4XQU - chains B and E of the 6 polymer chains in the assembly; structure by X-ray diffraction, 3.25 A resolution.

== Chain B ==
Protein: Hemagglutinin HA2
Source organism: Influenza A virus
UniProt: A0A059T4A1 (A0A059T4A1_9INFA); residues 1-174 here correspond to UniProt positions 341-514 (UniProt number = residue number + 340)
Sequence (181 residues; row label = number of the first residue in the row):
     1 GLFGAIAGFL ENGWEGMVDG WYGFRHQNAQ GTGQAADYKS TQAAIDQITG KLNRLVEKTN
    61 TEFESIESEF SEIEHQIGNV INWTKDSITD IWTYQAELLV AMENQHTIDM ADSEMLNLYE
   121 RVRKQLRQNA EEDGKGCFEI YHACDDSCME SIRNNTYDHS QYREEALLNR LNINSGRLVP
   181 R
Disordered / not traced: 1-3, 173-181
Construct notes: expression tag (175-181)
Disulfide bonds: Cys-144/Cys-148

== Chain E ==
Protein: Hemagglutinin HA1
Source organism: Influenza A virus
UniProt: A0A059T4A1 (A0A059T4A1_9INFA); the construct lacks a stretch of the UniProt sequence and is renumbered around it, so the offset changes along the chain: 11-129 = UniProt 18-136; 130-158 = UniProt 138-166; 159-263 = UniProt 169-273; 265-276 = UniProt 274-285; 1 more segments
Sequence (326 residues; numbered 8 to 330 plus 4 insertion-coded residues; 1 number in that range is skipped by the numbering (no residue carries it; nothing is unmodelled there); the number before each row is that of its first residue; a row labelled like 158A-158B holds insertion residues (158A, then the next letters in order)):
     8 ADPDKICLGH HAVANGTIVK TLTNEQEEVT NATETVESTG INRLCMKGRK HKDLGNCHPI
    68 GMLIGTPACD LHLTGMWDTL IERENAIAYC YPGATVNVEA LRQKIMESGG INKISTGFTY
   128 GS
  129A S
   130 INSAGTTRAC MRNGGNSFYA ELKWLVSKS
158A-158B KG
   159 QNFPQTTNTY RNTDTAEHLI MWGIHHPSST QEKNDLYGTQ SLSISVGSST YRNNFVPVVG
   219 ARPQVNGQSG RIDFHWTLVQ PGDNITFSHN GGLIAPSRVS KLIGR
   265 GLGIQSDAPI DN
  276A N
   277 CESKCFWRGG SINTRLPFQN LSPRTVGQCP KYVNRRSLML ATGMRNVPEL IQGR
Disordered / not traced: 8-10, 16, 326-330
Construct notes: expression tag (8-10)
Disulfide bonds: Cys-52/Cys-277, Cys-64/Cys-76, Cys-97/Cys-139, Cys-281/Cys-305
Glycans and other covalent adducts: N-acetylglucosamine (NAG) linked to Asn-242
Reported in the primary citation:
  - binding site for N-acetyl-alpha-neuraminic acid: Tyr-98, Arg-137, Trp-153, His-183, Gln-226
  - binding site for beta-D-galactopyranose: Arg-137, Gln-226
  - specificity-determining residues: Gln-226
  - mutagenesis - Q226L: decreased binding to alpha2-3 sialosides
  - mutagenesis - Q226L: increased binding to human-type alpha2-6 receptors
  - mutagenesis - Q226L/G228S: increased binding to PAA-linked 6'-SLNLN
  - mutagenesis - Q226L/G228S: decreased binding to glycan array
  - mutagenesis - G225D: decreased binding to alpha2-3-sialylated glycans

== How chain B and chain E interact ==
Contacting residue pairs (11):
  Gln-47(B) with Thr-30(E)
  Gly-50(B) with Leu-29(E); Thr-30(E)
  Lys-51(B) with Leu-29(E); Thr-30(E)
  Arg-54(B) with Thr-28(E); Leu-29(E)
  Glu-57(B) with Glu-32(E)
  Thr-61(B) with Asn-310(E)
  Met-102(B) with Leu-29(E), hydrophobic
  Glu-103(B) with Leu-29(E)
Other interface residues (no listed pair), chain B (10 interface residues in all): Thr-59, His-106
Other interface residues (no listed pair), chain E (6 interface residues in all): Arg-311

== Summary ==
The interface between chain B and chain E involves 10 residues on one side and 6 on the other. Covalently
linked N-acetylglucosamine: at Asn-242(E). The paper reports a binding site for N-acetyl-alpha-neuraminic acid
at Tyr-98(E), Arg-137(E) and Trp-153(E) among others; Q226L of chain E reduces binding to alpha2-3 sialosides;
3 substitutions were tested in all.
Chain B is Hemagglutinin HA2 and chain E is Hemagglutinin HA1, both from Influenza A virus; the structure,
Crystal structure of hemagglutinin from Jiangxi-Donghu (2013) H10N8 influenza virus in complex with 3'-SLN,
was determined by X-ray diffraction (same publication as 4XQ5 and 4XQO).
